Entry 7XR3 (electron microscopy, 3.70 A resolution); this record covers chains B and D of the 11 polymer chains in the assembly.

# Chain B (and D)
Name: VP3
From: Scylla serrata reovirus SZ-2007
Notes: chain D of this document is another copy of the same molecule, construct and numbering; everything in this record applies to it too
Reference sequence: E9LEU6 (E9LEU6_9REOV); numbering as in UniProt (aligned over 1-854)
Sequence (854 residues; each row starts with the number of its first residue):
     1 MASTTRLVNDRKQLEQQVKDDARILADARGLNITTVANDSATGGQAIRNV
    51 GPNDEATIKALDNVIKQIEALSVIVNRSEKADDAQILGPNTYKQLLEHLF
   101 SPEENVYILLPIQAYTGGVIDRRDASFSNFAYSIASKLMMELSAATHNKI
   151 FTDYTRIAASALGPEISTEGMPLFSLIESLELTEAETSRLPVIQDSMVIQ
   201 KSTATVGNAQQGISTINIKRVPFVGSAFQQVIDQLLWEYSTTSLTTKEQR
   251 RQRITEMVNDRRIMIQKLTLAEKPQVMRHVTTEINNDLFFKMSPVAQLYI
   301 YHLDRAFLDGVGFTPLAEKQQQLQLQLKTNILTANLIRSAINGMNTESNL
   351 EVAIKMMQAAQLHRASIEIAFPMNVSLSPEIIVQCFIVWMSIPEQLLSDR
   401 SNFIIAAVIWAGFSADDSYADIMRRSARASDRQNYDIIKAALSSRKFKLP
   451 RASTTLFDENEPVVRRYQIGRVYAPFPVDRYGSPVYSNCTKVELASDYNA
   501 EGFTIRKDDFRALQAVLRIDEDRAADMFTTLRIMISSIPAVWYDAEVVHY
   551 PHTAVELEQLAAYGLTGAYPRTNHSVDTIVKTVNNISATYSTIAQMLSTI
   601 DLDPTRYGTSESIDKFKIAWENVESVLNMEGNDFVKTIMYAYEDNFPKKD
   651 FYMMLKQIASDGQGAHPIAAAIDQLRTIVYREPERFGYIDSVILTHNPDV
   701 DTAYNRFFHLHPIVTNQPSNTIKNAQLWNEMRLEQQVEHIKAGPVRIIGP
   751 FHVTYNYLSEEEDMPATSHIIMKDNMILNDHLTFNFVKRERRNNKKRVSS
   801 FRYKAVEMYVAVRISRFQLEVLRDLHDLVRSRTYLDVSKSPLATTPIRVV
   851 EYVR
Not modelled in the structure: 801-808

# Chain B / chain D interface
Residue-residue contacts (43):
  L7(B) with V64(D), hydrophobic; I68(D)
  D10(B) with I68(D)
  R11(B) with Q67(D); I68(D)
  L14(B) with I68(D), hydrophobic
  E15(B) with L71(D)
  V18(B) with L71(D)
  D21(B) with N76(D), hydrogen bond (backbone-side chain); V853(D)
  A22(B) with N76(D)
  R23(B) with P462(D), hydrogen bond (side chain-backbone); D577(D), salt bridge
  I24(B) with D260(D); V853(D), hydrophobic
  L25(B) with N76(D); R77(D); S78(D); E851(D); V853(D), hydrophobic
  A28(B) with D577(D); K581(D)
  R29(B) with T578(D)
  G30(B) with T578(D); T582(D)
  L31(B) with H574(D); T578(D); T582(D)
  N32(B) with N632(D)
  I33(B) with L303(D), hydrophobic; A306(D), hydrophobic; N632(D); F634(D), hydrophobic
  V36(B) with H302(D); I638(D), hydrophobic
  A37(B) with H302(D); Y642(D)
  N38(B) with Y642(D)
  D39(B) with R305(D), salt bridge
  S40(B) with H549(D); P551(D); H552(D)
  T42(B) with P551(D)
Other interface residues (no listed pair), chain B (26 interface residues in all): T4, T35, Q45
Other interface residues (no listed pair), chain D (37 interface residues in all): L61, I65, S72, Y301, F307, M373, E461, T637, A641, N645

# In short
The interface between chain B and chain D involves 26 residues on one side and 37 on the other, with 2
hydrogen bonds and 2 salt bridges. Polar pairs include R23(B)-D577(D), D39(B)-R305(D) and D21(B)-N76(D).
Both chains are VP3 (Scylla serrata reovirus SZ-2007). Entry 7XR3 (3.4 Angstrom cryoEM D5 reconstruction of
mud crab reovirus) was determined by electron microscopy, deposited together with 7XR2.
